Entry 8TK5 (X-ray diffraction, 1.90 A resolution); this record covers chain A.

Chain A:
Protein: Dual specificity protein phosphatase 3
From: Homo sapiens
Notes: EC 3.1.3.16, 3.1.3.48
Reference sequence: P51452 (DUS3_HUMAN); numbering as in UniProt (aligned over 3-185)
Chain sequence (183 residues; numbered 3 to 185; the number before each row is that of its first residue):
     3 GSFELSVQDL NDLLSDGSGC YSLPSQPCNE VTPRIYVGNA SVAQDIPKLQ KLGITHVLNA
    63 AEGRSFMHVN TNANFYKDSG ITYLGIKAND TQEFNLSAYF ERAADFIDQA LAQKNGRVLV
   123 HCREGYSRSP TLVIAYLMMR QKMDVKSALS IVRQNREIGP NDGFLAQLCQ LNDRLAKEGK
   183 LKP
Disordered / not traced: 3-4
Swiss-Prot annotation at these positions:
  - active site: Cys124 (Phosphocysteine intermediate)
Small-molecule neighbours: PE8 (3,6,9,12,15,18,21-heptaoxatricosane-1,23-diol): Tyr23, Ser24, Leu25, Pro26
Reported in the primary citation:
  - catalytic residues: Asp92 (citing earlier work)

In short:
Chain A binds compound PE8. From UniProt: active-site residue Cys124. From the paper: the catalytic residue
Asp92.
Chain A is Dual specificity protein phosphatase 3 (Homo sapiens); the structure, HUMAN VH1-RELATED
DUAL-SPECIFICITY PHOSPHATASE (VHR) complexed with HEPES, was determined by X-ray diffraction (same publication
as 9DJ9, 8TK2, 8TK3, 8TK4 and 8TK6).
